PDB entry 2WW9 | electron microscopy, 8.60 A resolution (very low resolution: no residue pairs are listed; an interface is given only as per-side residue counts) | chains D and O of the 15 polymer chains in the assembly

== Chain D ==
Molecule: 25S RRNA
Organism: Saccharomyces cerevisiae
Sequence (63 nucleotides; each row starts with the number of its first residue):
    41 AGAACGCAGC GAAAUGCGAU ACGUAAUGUG AAUUGCAGAA UUCCGUGAAU CAUCGAAUCU
   101 UUG

== Chain O ==
Molecule: 60S ribosomal protein L39
Organism: Saccharomyces cerevisiae
UniProtKB: P04650 (RL39_YEAST); residue numbers follow UniProt; this construct covers 1-51
Sequence (51 residues; row label = number of the first residue in the row):
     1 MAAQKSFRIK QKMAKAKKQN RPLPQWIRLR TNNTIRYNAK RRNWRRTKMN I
Unresolved in the structure: 38-51

== Chain D / chain O interface ==
At this resolution (9 A) residue pairs are not listed: 11 residues of chain D and 14 of chain O lie at the interface.

== Overview ==
Chain D and chain O form an interface of 11 and 14 residues respectively.
Here chain D is 25S RRNA and chain O is 60S ribosomal protein L39, both from Saccharomyces cerevisiae. Entry
2WW9 (Cryo-EM structure of the active yeast Ssh1 complex bound to the yeast 80S ribosome) was determined by
electron microscopy together with 2WWA and 2WWB from the same study.
